PDB entry 8STB | X-ray diffraction, 2.22 A resolution | chains B and A

== Chain B (and A) ==
Name: Glyoxalase
Organism: Streptomyces sp
Notes: chain A of this document is another copy of the same molecule, construct and numbering; everything in this record applies to it too
UniProt: A0A2I6B3F9 (A0A2I6B3F9_STRSQ); residues 11-244 here correspond to UniProt positions 8-241 (UniProt number = residue number - 3)
Amino-acid sequence (234 residues; row label = number of the first residue in the row):
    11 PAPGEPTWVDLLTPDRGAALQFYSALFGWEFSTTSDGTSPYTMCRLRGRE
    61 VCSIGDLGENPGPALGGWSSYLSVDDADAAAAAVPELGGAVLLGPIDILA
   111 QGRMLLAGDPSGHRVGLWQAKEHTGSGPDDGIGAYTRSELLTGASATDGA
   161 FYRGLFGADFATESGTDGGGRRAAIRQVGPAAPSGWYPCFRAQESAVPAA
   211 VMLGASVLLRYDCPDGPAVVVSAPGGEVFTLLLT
Not modelled in the structure: 44-48, 133-138, 174-181 (chain A: 44-49, 132-138, 174-181)

== Chain B / chain A interface ==
Pairs across the interface - 38 pairs, chain B then chain A:
  Leu22(B) - Pro73(A)  hydrophobic
  Leu67(B) - Pro73(A)  hydrophobic
  Leu67(B) - Ala74(A)
  Leu67(B) - Leu75(A)  hydrophobic
  Glu69(B) - Arg124(A)
  Asn70(B) - Leu75(A)
  Asn70(B) - Gly76(A)  hydrogen bond (side chain-backbone)
  Asn70(B) - Arg124(A)  hydrogen bond
  Pro71(B) - Arg124(A)
  Pro71(B) - Tyr197(A)
  Pro71(B) - Gly236(A)
  Pro71(B) - Glu237(A)
  Pro71(B) - Val238(A)
  Gly72(B) - Gly236(A)  hydrogen bond (backbone-backbone)
  Gly72(B) - Glu237(A)
  Pro73(B) - Pro24(A)
  Pro73(B) - Leu75(A)
  Pro73(B) - Gly76(A)  hydrogen bond (backbone-backbone)
  Pro73(B) - Gly235(A)
  Ala74(B) - Leu67(A)
  Ala74(B) - Ala74(A)
  Ala74(B) - Leu75(A)  hydrophobic
  Leu75(B) - Leu67(A)
  Leu75(B) - Gly72(A)
  Leu75(B) - Pro73(A)
  Leu75(B) - Ala74(A)  hydrogen bond (backbone-backbone)
  Gly76(B) - Gly72(A)
  Gly77(B) - Gly72(A)
  Gly77(B) - Pro73(A)
  Ser79(B) - Pro73(A)
  Val101(B) - Ile106(A)
  Leu102(B) - Leu103(A)
  Leu102(B) - Gly104(A)  hydrogen bond (backbone-backbone)
  Leu102(B) - Ile106(A)  hydrophobic
  Leu103(B) - Val101(A)
  Leu103(B) - Leu102(A)
  Ser194(B) - Pro71(A)
  Tyr197(B) - Pro71(A)
Other interface residues (no listed pair), chain B (20 interface residues in all): Gly68, Trp78, Arg124
Other interface residues (no listed pair), chain A (26 interface residues in all): Leu22, Thr23, Gly68, Asn70, Gly77, Pro105, Ser194

== In short ==
The interface between chain B and chain A involves 20 residues on one side and 26 on the other, with 6
hydrogen bonds. Polar pairs include Asn70(B)-Gly76(A), Asn70(B)-Arg124(A) and Gly72(B)-Gly236(A).
Chain B and chain A are both Glyoxalase (Streptomyces sp); the structure, The structure of abxF, an enzyme
catalyzing the formation of the chiral spiroketal of an anthrabenzoxocinone ..., was determined by X-ray
diffraction, deposited together with 9JT3.
